8JAL - chains A and C of the 10 polymer chains in the assembly; structure by electron microscopy, 3.30 A resolution.

Chain A:
Name: Amyloid protein-binding protein 2
Source organism: Homo sapiens
Reference sequence: Q92624 (APBP2_HUMAN); residues 1-585 here = UniProt positions 1-585
Sequence (585 residues; each row starts with the number of its first residue):
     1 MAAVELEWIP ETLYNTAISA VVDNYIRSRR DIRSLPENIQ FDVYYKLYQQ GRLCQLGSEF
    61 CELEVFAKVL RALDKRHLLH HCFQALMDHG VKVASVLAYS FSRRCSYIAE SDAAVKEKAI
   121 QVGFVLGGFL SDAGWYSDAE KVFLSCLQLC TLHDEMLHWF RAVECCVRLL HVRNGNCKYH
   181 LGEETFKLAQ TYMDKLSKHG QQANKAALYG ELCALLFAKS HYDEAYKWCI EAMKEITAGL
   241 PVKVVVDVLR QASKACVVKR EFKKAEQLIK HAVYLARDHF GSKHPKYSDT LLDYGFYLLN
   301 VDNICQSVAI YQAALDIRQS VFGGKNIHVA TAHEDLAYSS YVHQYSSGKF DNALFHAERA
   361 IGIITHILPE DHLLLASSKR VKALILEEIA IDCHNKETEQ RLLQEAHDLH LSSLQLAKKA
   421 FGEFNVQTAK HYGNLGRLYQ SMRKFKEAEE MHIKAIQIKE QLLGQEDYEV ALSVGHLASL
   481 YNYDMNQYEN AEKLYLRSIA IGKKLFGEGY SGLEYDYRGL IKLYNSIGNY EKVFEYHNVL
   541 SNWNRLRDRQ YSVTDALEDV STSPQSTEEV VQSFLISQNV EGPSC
Disordered / not traced: 1-7, 579-585
Bound ions: Zn2+: Cys-54, His-89 (shared with 2 residues of chain B)

Chain C:
Name: Elongin-B
Source organism: Homo sapiens
Reference sequence: Q15370 (ELOB_HUMAN); numbering as in UniProt (aligned over 1-118)
Sequence (118 residues; each row starts with the number of its first residue):
     1 MDVFLMIRRH KTTIFTDAKE SSTVFELKRI VEGILKRPPD EQRLYKDDQL LDDGKTLGEC
    61 GFTSQTARPQ APATVGLAFR ADDTFEALCI EPFSSPPELP DVMKPQDSGS SANEQAVQ
Disordered / not traced: 1, 107-118
Swiss-Prot annotation at these positions:
  - modified residue: Met-1 (N-acetylmethionine), Thr-84 (Phosphothreonine), Ser-108 (Phosphoserine), Ser-111 (Phosphoserine)

Interface between chain A and chain C:
Residue-residue contacts - 6 pairs, chain A then chain C:
  Asn-24(A) with Leu-99(C)
  Ile-26(A) with Val-102(C), hydrophobic
  Arg-27(A) with Leu-99(C); Pro-100(C), hydrogen bond (side chain-backbone); Asp-101(C), salt bridge; Val-102(C)
Interface residues without a listed pair, chain A (4 interface residues in all): Asp-31

Summary:
The chain A/chain C interface involves 4 residues from each chain, with 1 hydrogen bond and 1 salt bridge.
Polar contacts include Arg-27(A)/Asp-101(C) and Arg-27(A)/Pro-100(C). Cys-54(A) and His-89(A) form the Zn2+
site.
Chain A is Amyloid protein-binding protein 2 and chain C is Elongin-B, both from Homo sapiens; the structure,
Structure of CRL2APPBP2 bound with RxxGP degron (dimer), was determined by electron microscopy (same
publication as 8JAR and 8JAU).
